Entry 9GI1 (electron microscopy, 3.00 A resolution); this record covers chains Pb and b of the 21 polymer chains in the assembly.

# Chain Pb
Protein: ATP-dependent Clp protease proteolytic subunit
Organism: Staphylococcus aureus
Notes: EC 3.4.21.92
UniProt: Q2G036 (CLPP_STAA8); residue numbers follow UniProt; this construct covers 1-195
Amino-acid sequence (195 residues; row label = number of the first residue in the row):
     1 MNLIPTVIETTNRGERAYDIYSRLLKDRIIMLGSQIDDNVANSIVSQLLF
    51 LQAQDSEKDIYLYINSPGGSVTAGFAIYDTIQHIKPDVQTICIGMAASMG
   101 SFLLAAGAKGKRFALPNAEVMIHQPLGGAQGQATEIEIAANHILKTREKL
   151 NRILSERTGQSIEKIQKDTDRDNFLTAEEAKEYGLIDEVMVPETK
Unresolved in the structure: 1-3, 194-195
Curated features (UniProtKB/Swiss-Prot):
  - active site: Ser98 (Nucleophile), His123

# Chain b
Protein: ATP-dependent Clp protease ATP-binding subunit ClpC
Organism: Staphylococcus aureus
UniProt: Q2G0P5 (CLPC_STAA8); residues 1-818 here = UniProt positions 1-818
Amino-acid sequence (818 residues; each row starts with the number of its first residue):
     1 MLFGRLTERAQRVLAHAQEEAIRLNHSNIGTEHLLLGLMKEPEGIAAKVL
    51 ESFNITEDKVIEEVEKLIGHGQDHVGTLHYTPRAKKVIELSMDEARKLHH
   101 NFVGTEHILLGLIRENEGVAARVFANLDLNITKARAQVVKALGNPEMSNK
   151 NAQASKSNNTPTLDSLARDLTVIAKDGTLDPVIGRDKEITRVIEVLSRRT
   201 KNNPVLIGEPGVGKTAIAEGLAQAIVNNEVPETLKDKRVMSLDMGTVVAG
   251 TKYRGEFEERLKKVMEEIQQAGNVILFIDELHTLVGAGGAEGAIDASNIL
   301 KPALARGELQCIGATTLDEYRKNIEKDAALERRFQPVQVDEPSVVDTVAI
   351 LKGLRDRYEAHHRINISDEAIEAAVKLSNRYVSDRFLPDKAIDLIDEASS
   401 KVRLKSHTTPNNLKEIEQEIEKVKNEKDAAVHAQEFENAANLRDKQTKLE
   451 KQYEEAKNEWKNAQNGMSTSLSEEDIAEVIAGWTGIPLTKINETESEKLL
   501 SLEDTLHERVIGQKDAVNSISKAVRRARAGLKDPKRPIGSFIFLGPTGVG
   551 KTELARALAESMFGDDDAMIRVDMSEFMEKHAVSRLVGAPPGYVGHDDGG
   601 QLTEKVRRKPYSVILFDEIEKAHPDVFNILLQVLDDGHLTDTKGRTVDFR
   651 NTIIIMTSNVGAQELQDQRFAGFGGSSDGQDYETIRKTMLKELKNSFRPE
   701 FLNRVDDIIVFHKLTKEELKEIVTMMVNKLTNRLSEQNINIIVTDKAKDK
   751 IAEEGYDPEYGARPLIRAIQKTIEDNLSELILDGNQIEGKKVTVDHDGKE
   801 FKYDIAEQTSETKTPSQA
Unresolved in the structure: 1-157, 407-467, 675-681, 807-818
Bound ions: Mg2+ site 1: Thr215, Asp279, Glu280 (together with ATP-gamma-S); Mg2+ site 2: Asp635 (together with ATP-gamma-S) (shared with 1 residue of chain c)
Residues lining bound ligands:
  - ADP (adenosine-5'-diphosphate): Arg509, Val510, Ile511, Gln513, Thr547, Gly548, Val549, Gly550, Lys551, Thr552, Glu553, Asp617, Asn659, Leu714, Ile722, Met725, Met726, Ala762, Arg763, Ile766
  - ATP-gamma-S (AGS; phosphothiophosphoric acid-adenylate ester), molecule 1: Asp180, Pro181, Val182, Ile183, Arg185, Glu209, Pro210, Gly211, Val212, Gly213, Lys214, Thr215, Ala216, Asp279, Glu280, Thr316, Ile350, Leu354, Pro388, Ile392
  - ATP-gamma-S (AGS), molecule 2: Arg306, Ala329, Arg332, Arg333
  - ATP-gamma-S (AGS), molecule 3: Asp635, Glu700, Arg704
Curated features (UniProtKB/Swiss-Prot):
  - binding site (ATP): Gly208 to Thr215, Gly545 to Thr552

# Chain Pb / chain b interface
Pairs across the interface (14):
  Leu49(Pb) - Ala671(b)
  Leu49(Pb) - Gly672(b)
  Leu49(Pb) - Phe673(b)  hydrophobic
  Gln52(Pb) - Gly672(b)
  Ala53(Pb) - Arg669(b)  hydrogen bond (backbone-side chain)
  Ala53(Pb) - Phe670(b)
  Ala53(Pb) - Ala671(b)  hydrophobic
  Gln54(Pb) - Gln663(b)
  Gln54(Pb) - Gln666(b)
  Gln54(Pb) - Asp667(b)  hydrogen bond
  Gln54(Pb) - Arg669(b)  hydrogen bond (backbone-side chain)
  Asp55(Pb) - Arg669(b)
  His83(Pb) - Phe673(b)
  His83(Pb) - Gly674(b)
Other interface residues (no listed pair), chain Pb (9 interface residues in all): Val45, Phe50, Thr80

# Summary
Chain Pb and chain b each contribute 9 residues to their interface; the contacts include 3 hydrogen bonds.
Polar contacts include Ala53(Pb)-Arg669(b), Gln54(Pb)-Asp667(b) and Gln54(Pb)-Arg669(b). Bound to chain b: 3
copies of ATP-gamma-S and ADP.
Chain Pb is ATP-dependent Clp protease proteolytic subunit and chain b is ATP-dependent Clp protease
ATP-binding subunit ClpC, both from Staphylococcus aureus; the structure, Structure of the S.aureus
MecA/ClpC/ClpP degradation system, was determined by electron microscopy.
